Entry 6Q1V (X-ray diffraction, 1.85 A resolution); this record covers chains A and D of the 4 polymer chains in the assembly.

[Chain A]
Name: DNA ligase 1
Source organism: Homo sapiens
Notes: EC 6.5.1.1
Reference sequence: P18858 (DNLI1_HUMAN); residues 262-904 here = UniProt positions 262-904
Sequence (645 residues; numbered 260 to 904; the number before each row is that of its first residue):
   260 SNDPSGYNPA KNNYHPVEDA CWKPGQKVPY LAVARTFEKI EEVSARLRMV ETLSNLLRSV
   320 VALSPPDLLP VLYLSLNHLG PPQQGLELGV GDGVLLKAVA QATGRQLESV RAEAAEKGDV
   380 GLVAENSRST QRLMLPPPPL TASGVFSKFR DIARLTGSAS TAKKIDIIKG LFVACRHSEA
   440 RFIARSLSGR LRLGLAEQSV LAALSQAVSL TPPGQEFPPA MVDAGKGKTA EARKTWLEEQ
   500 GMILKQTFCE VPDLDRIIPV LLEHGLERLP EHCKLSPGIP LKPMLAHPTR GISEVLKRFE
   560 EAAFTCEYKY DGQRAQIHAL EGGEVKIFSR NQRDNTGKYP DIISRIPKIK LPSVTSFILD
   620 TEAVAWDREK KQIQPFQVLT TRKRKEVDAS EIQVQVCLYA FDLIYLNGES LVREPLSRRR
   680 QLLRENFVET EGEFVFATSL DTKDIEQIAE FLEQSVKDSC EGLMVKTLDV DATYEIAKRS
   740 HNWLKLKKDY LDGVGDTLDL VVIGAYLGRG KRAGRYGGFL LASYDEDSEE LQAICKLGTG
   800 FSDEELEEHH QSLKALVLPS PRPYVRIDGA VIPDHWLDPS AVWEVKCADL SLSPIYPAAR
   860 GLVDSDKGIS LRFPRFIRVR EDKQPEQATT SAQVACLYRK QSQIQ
Not modelled in the structure: 902-904
Differences from the reference sequence: expression tag (260-261); engineered mutation Arg592 (Glu in P18858)
Ligand contacts: adenosine monophosphate (AMP): Ala545, Glu566, Tyr567, Lys568, Tyr569, Gln572, Arg573, Arg589, Glu621, Phe660, Ala696, Met723, Lys725, Trp742, Lys744, Lys746
Reported in the primary citation:
  - mutagenesis - E592R: increased catalytic activity on 8oxoG:A and 8oxoG:C substrates
  - binding site for the 11-nt DNA strand: Arg592
  - catalytic residues: Lys568 (citing earlier work)

[Chain D]
Molecule: 18-nt DNA strand
Sequence (18 nucleotides; numbered 9 to 26; the number before each row is that of its first residue):
     9 GTCCGACGAC GCATCAGC

[How chain A and chain D interact]
Residue-residue contacts (70):
  Arg305(A) - DT10(D)  hydrogen bond to the base
  Arg305(A) - DC11(D)  hydrogen bond to the sugar
  Lys356(A) - DG25(D)  salt bridge to the phosphate
  Thr415(A) - DC23(D)  phosphate contact
  Gly416(A) - DC23(D)  hydrogen bond to the phosphate
  Ser417(A) - DA24(D)  phosphate contact
  Ala418(A) - DA24(D)  hydrogen bond to the phosphate
  Ser419(A) - DC23(D)  sugar contact
  Ser419(A) - DA24(D)  hydrogen bond to the phosphate
  Thr420(A) - DC23(D)  phosphate contact
  Thr420(A) - DA24(D)  hydrogen bond to the phosphate
  Arg449(A) - DC15(D)  salt bridge to the phosphate
  Arg451(A) - DG13(D)  phosphate contact
  Arg451(A) - DA14(D)  salt bridge to the phosphate
  Leu452(A) - DG13(D)  hydrogen bond to the phosphate
  Gly453(A) - DC12(D)  phosphate contact
  Gly453(A) - DG13(D)  hydrogen bond to the phosphate
  Leu454(A) - DC12(D)  phosphate contact
  Leu454(A) - DG13(D)  phosphate contact
  Ala455(A) - DC12(D)  hydrogen bond to the phosphate
  Ala455(A) - DG13(D)  phosphate contact
  Glu456(A) - DC12(D)  phosphate contact
  Gln457(A) - DC11(D)  phosphate contact
  Gln457(A) - DC12(D)  hydrogen bond to the phosphate
  Ser458(A) - DC11(D)  phosphate contact
  Ser458(A) - DC12(D)  hydrogen bond to the phosphate
  Arg557(A) - DG9(D)  sugar contact
  Gln636(A) - DC18(D)  phosphate contact
  Gln636(A) - DG19(D)  hydrogen bond to the phosphate
  Thr639(A) - DG19(D)  sugar contact
  Thr639(A) - DC20(D)  sugar contact
  Thr640(A) - DG19(D)  phosphate contact
  Thr640(A) - DC20(D)  phosphate contact
  Arg641(A) - DC20(D)  sugar contact
  Lys642(A) - DC20(D)  phosphate contact
  Lys642(A) - DA21(D)  phosphate contact
  Arg643(A) - DG19(D)  base contact
  Arg643(A) - DC20(D)  hydrogen bond to the base
  Arg643(A) - DA21(D)  hydrogen bond to the phosphate
  Lys644(A) - DA21(D)  phosphate contact
  Lys644(A) - DT22(D)  salt bridge to the phosphate
  Arg738(A) - DG9(D)  hydrogen bond to the phosphate
  Arg738(A) - DT10(D)  salt bridge to the phosphate
  Gly767(A) - DC15(D)  phosphate contact
  Arg768(A) - DA14(D)  phosphate contact
  Arg768(A) - DC15(D)  hydrogen bond to the phosphate
  Gly769(A) - DA14(D)  phosphate contact
  Lys770(A) - DG13(D)  hydrogen bond to the base
  Lys770(A) - DA14(D)  hydrogen bond to the phosphate
  Arg771(A) - DA14(D)  phosphate contact
  Gly776(A) - DC15(D)  sugar contact
  Cys794(A) - DA17(D)  phosphate contact
  Lys795(A) - DG16(D)  salt bridge to the phosphate
  Lys795(A) - DA17(D)  hydrogen bond to the phosphate
  Leu796(A) - DG16(D)  sugar contact
  Gly797(A) - DC15(D)  sugar contact
  Gly797(A) - DG16(D)  sugar contact
  Ser850(A) - DA17(D)  hydrogen bond to the phosphate
  Ser850(A) - DC18(D)  hydrogen bond to the phosphate
  Leu851(A) - DC18(D)  phosphate contact
  Ser852(A) - DC18(D)  hydrogen bond to the phosphate
  Pro853(A) - DC18(D)  phosphate contact
  Pro853(A) - DG19(D)  phosphate contact
  Ile854(A) - DC18(D)  phosphate contact
  Tyr855(A) - DA17(D)  hydrogen bond to the phosphate
  Tyr855(A) - DC18(D)  phosphate contact
  Ser869(A) - DA17(D)  hydrogen bond to the phosphate
  Ser869(A) - DC18(D)  phosphate contact
  Leu870(A) - DA17(D)  sugar contact
  Phe872(A) - DG16(D)  base contact
Other interface residues (no listed pair), chain A (53 interface residues in all): Ala421, His546, Ser739, His740, Leu766, Gly777, Thr798, Pro873

[Summary]
53 residues of chain A face 17 of chain D across their interface; the contacts include 24 hydrogen bonds and 6
salt bridges. Among the polar pairs are Arg305(A)-DT10(D), Arg643(A)-DC20(D) and Lys770(A)-DG13(D). Ligands of
chain A: adenosine monophosphate. The paper reports the catalytic residue Lys568(A); E592R of chain A
increases catalytic activity on 8oxoG:A and 8oxoG:C substrates.
Here chain A is DNA ligase 1 (Homo sapiens) and chain D is an 18-nt DNA strand. Entry 6Q1V (Human DNA Ligase 1
(E592R) Bound to an Adenylated, hydroxyl terminated DNA nick) was determined by X-ray diffraction together
with 6P09, 6P0A, 6P0B, 6P0C, 6P0D and 6P0E from the same study.
